Entry 6YMY (electron microscopy, 3.41 A resolution); this record covers chains b and j of the 12 polymer chains in the assembly.

Chain b:
Molecule: Cytochrome c oxidase subunit 2
Source organism: Saccharomyces cerevisiae (strain ATCC 204508 / S288c)
Notes: EC 1.9.3.1
Reference sequence: P00410 (COX2_YEAST); numbering as in UniProt (aligned over 16-251)
Chain sequence (236 residues; row label = number of the first residue in the row):
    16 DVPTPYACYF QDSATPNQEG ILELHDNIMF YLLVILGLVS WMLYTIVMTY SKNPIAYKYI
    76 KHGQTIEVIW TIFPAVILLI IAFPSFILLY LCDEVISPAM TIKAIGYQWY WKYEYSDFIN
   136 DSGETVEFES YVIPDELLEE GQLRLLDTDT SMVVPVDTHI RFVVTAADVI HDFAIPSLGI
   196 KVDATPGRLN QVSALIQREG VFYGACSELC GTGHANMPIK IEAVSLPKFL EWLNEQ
Residues lining bound ligands:
  - dinuclear copper ion (CUA): Q123, H186, C221, E223, L224, C225, H229, M232
  - heme a (HEA): L47, I50, V54, P89, I92, L93
  - phosphatidylethanolamine (PTY), molecule 1: T19, P20, Y21, A22, C23, Y24, M44, L48, L51
  - phosphatidylethanolamine (PTY), molecule 2: L53, G78, T80, I81, W85
  - phosphatidylethanolamine (PTY), molecule 3: M57, I61, V62, M63
Swiss-Prot annotation at these positions:
  - binding site (Cu cation): H186, C221, E223, C225, H229, M232
  - binding site (Mg(2+)): E223

Chain j:
Molecule: Cytochrome c oxidase subunit 12, mitochondrial
Source organism: Saccharomyces cerevisiae (strain ATCC 204508 / S288c)
Reference sequence: Q01519 (COX12_YEAST); residue numbers follow UniProt; this construct covers 6-83
Chain sequence (78 residues; each row starts with the number of its first residue):
     6 NSPLHTVGFD ARFPQQNQTK HCWQSYVDYH KCVNMKGEDF APCKVFWKTY NALCPLDWIE
    66 KWDDQREKGI FAGDINSD
Cystine bridges: C27-C59, C37-C48
Swiss-Prot annotation at these positions:
  - motif: C27 to C37 (Cx9C motif), C48 to C59 (Cx10C motif)
  - modified residue: S82 (Phosphoserine)

How chain b and chain j interact:
Pairs across the interface - 46 pairs, chain b then chain j:
  V110(b) with F14(j), hydrophobic
  I111(b) with F14(j)
  P113(b) with V12(j)
  A114(b) with L9(j); H10(j), hydrogen bond (backbone-backbone); T11(j)
  M115(b) with T11(j)
  T116(b) with T11(j), hydrogen bond
  K118(b) with N56(j); A57(j); L58(j); C59(j); P60(j)
  I120(b) with P60(j), hydrophobic
  Y122(b) with D62(j), hydrogen bond
  E129(b) with P60(j); L61(j), hydrogen bond (side chain-backbone)
  S131(b) with N56(j), hydrogen bond (side chain-backbone); A57(j)
  F133(b) with W52(j), hydrophobic; N56(j)
  I134(b) with L9(j), hydrophobic
  T140(b) with L61(j)
  P170(b) with L9(j), hydrophobic
  R176(b) with V12(j), hydrogen bond (side chain-backbone); G13(j), hydrogen bond (side chain-backbone); Q23(j)
  V178(b) with L58(j), hydrophobic
  T180(b) with P60(j)
  V197(b) with Q21(j)
  P201(b) with W63(j)
  G202(b) with T24(j); W63(j)
  R203(b) with N22(j); T24(j)
  L204(b) with N22(j); Q23(j), hydrogen bond (backbone-backbone); T24(j); L58(j); W63(j), hydrophobic
  N205(b) with Q21(j)
  Q206(b) with Q21(j), hydrogen bond (backbone-side chain); Q23(j), hydrogen bond
  V207(b) with Q21(j)
  L241(b) with L9(j), hydrophobic
  L245(b) with P8(j), hydrophobic
Also at the interface, not in a pair above, chain b (31 interface residues in all): D108, D132, F244
Also at the interface, not in a pair above, chain j (21 interface residues in all): Q20

Overview:
The interface between chain b and chain j involves 31 residues on one side and 21 on the other, with 10
hydrogen bonds. Among the polar pairs are T116(b)-T11(j), Y122(b)-D62(j) and E129(b)-L61(j).
Chain b is Cytochrome c oxidase subunit 2 and chain j is Cytochrome c oxidase subunit 12, mitochondrial, both
from Saccharomyces cerevisiae (strain ATCC 204508 / S288c); the structure, Cytochrome c oxidase from
Saccharomyces cerevisiae, was determined by electron microscopy together with 6YMX from the same study.
